7C17 - chains 2 and H of the 10 polymer chains in the assembly; structure by electron microscopy, 4.22 A resolution (low resolution: residue-level contacts below are approximate; hydrogen-bond / salt-bridge calls are withheld).

Chain 2:
Molecule: 72-nt DNA strand
Sequence (72 nucleotides; each row starts with the number of its first residue):
     2 GCATCCGTGACAGCTCCCATTATAAACCTTCCAGCAAGGGGAAGGTCAAG
    52 AAATTAATAAACCAGGCGAGTA
Disordered / not traced: 13-24, 60-73

Chain H:
Name: HTH-type transcriptional regulator CueR
Organism: Escherichia coli (strain K12)
Reference sequence: P0A9G4 (CUER_ECOLI); residue numbers follow UniProt; this construct covers 1-135
Amino-acid sequence (139 residues; each row starts with the number of its first residue; numbers below 1 keep their minus sign (Gly-3 is residue -3)):
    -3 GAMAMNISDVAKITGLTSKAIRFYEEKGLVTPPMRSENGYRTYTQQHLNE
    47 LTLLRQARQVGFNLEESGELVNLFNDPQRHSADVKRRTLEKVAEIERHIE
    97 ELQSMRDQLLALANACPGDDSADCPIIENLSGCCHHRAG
Disordered / not traced: -3 to 0, 129-135
Sequence notes: expression tag (-3 to 0)
Metal / ion sites: silver ion: Arg75 (shared with 2 residues of chain G)

Interface between chain 2 and chain H:
Pairs across the interface (18):
  DA37(2) - Lys23(H)
  DA37(2) - Glu61(H)
  DA38(2) - Phe19(H)
  DA38(2) - Arg54(H)
  DA38(2) - Leu60(H)
  DG39(2) - Lys15(H)
  DG39(2) - Ala16(H)
  DG39(2) - Tyr20(H)
  DG39(2) - Arg54(H)
  DG39(2) - Gln55(H)
  DG39(2) - Leu60(H)
  DG40(2) - Thr13(H)
  DG40(2) - Lys15(H)
  DG40(2) - Ala16(H)
  DG41(2) - Lys15(H)
  DG46(2) - Tyr36(H)
  DT47(2) - Asn34(H)
  DT47(2) - Tyr36(H)
Also at the interface, not in a pair above, chain 2 (8 interface residues in all): DC36
Also at the interface, not in a pair above, chain H (13 interface residues in all): Arg18

In short:
8 residues of chain 2 face 13 of chain H across their interface.
Chain 2 is a 72-nt DNA strand and chain H is HTH-type transcriptional regulator CueR (Escherichia coli (strain
K12)); the structure, The cryo-EM structure of E. coli CueR transcription activation complex with fully duplex
promoter DNA, was determined by electron microscopy, deposited together with 6LDI.
